Entry 9AYR (electron microscopy, 3.30 A resolution); this record covers chains B and C of the 3 polymer chains in the assembly.

[Chain B]
Name: Guanine nucleotide exchange factor subunit RGP1
Organism: Saccharomyces cerevisiae (strain ATCC 204508 / S288c)
Reference sequence: P16664 (RGP1_YEAST); residue numbers follow UniProt; this construct covers 1-663
Amino-acid sequence (663 residues; numbered 1 to 663; the number before each row is that of its first residue; X marks 24 residues of unknown identity (built as UNK)):
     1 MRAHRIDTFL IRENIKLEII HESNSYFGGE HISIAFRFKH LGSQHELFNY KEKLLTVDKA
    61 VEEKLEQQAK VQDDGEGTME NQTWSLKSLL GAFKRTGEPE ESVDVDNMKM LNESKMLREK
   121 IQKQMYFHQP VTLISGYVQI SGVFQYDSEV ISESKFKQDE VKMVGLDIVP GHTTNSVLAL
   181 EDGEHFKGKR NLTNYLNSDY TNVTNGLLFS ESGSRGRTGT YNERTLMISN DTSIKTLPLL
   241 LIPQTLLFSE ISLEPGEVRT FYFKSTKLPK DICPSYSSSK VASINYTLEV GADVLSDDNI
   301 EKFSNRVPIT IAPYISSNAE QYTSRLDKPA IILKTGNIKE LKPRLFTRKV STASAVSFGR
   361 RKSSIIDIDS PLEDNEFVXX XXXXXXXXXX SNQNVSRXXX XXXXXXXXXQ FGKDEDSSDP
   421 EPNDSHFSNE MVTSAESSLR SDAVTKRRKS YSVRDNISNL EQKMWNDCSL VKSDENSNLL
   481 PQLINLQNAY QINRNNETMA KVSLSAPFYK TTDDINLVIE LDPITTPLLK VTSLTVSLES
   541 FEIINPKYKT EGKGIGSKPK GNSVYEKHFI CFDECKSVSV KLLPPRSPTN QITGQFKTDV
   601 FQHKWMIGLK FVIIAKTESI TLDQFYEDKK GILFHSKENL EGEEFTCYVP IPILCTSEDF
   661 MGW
Disordered / not traced: 51-121, 158-230, 345-378, 391-397, 410-448, 465-476, 553-555
Construct notes: conflict UNK_379 (Lys in P16664), UNK_380 (Arg in P16664), UNK_381 (Val in P16664), 21 further conflict positions vs the reference (P16664) not listed
Curated features (UniProtKB/Swiss-Prot):
  - modified residue (Phosphoserine): S351, S354, S357, S363, S364, S370

[Chain C]
Name: GTP-binding protein YPT6
Organism: Saccharomyces cerevisiae
Reference sequence: Q99260 (YPT6_YEAST); residues 1-215 here = UniProt positions 1-215
Amino-acid sequence (215 residues; each row starts with the number of its first residue):
     1 MSRSGKSLTK YKIVFLGEQG VGKTSLITRF MYDTFDDHYQ ATIGIDFLSK TMYLDDKTIR
    61 LQLWDTAGQE RFRSLIPSYI RDSRVAIIVY DITKRKSFEY IDKWIEDVKN ERGDENVILC
   121 IVGNKSDLSD ERQISTEEGE KKAKLLGAKI FMETSTKAGY NVKALFKKIA KSLPEFQNSE
   181 STPLDSENAN SANQNKPGVI DISTAEEQEQ SACQC
Disordered / not traced: 1-7, 17-22, 67-69, 112-114, 129, 176-194, 207-215
Curated features (UniProtKB/Swiss-Prot):
  - motif: Y39 to F47 (Effector region)
  - binding site (GTP): G17 to T24, D65 to Q69, N124 to D127
  - modified residue: C215 (Cysteine methyl ester)
  - lipidation (S-geranylgeranyl cysteine): C213, C215
Reported in the primary citation:
  - conformationally variable residues (loop rearrangement): Y32 to G44

[How chain B and chain C interact]
Residue-residue contacts (25):
  Q462(B) with L8(C)
  Q487(B) with K196(C), hydrogen bond (side chain-backbone); P197(C), hydrogen bond (side chain-backbone); G198(C)
  N488(B) with N195(C)
  A489(B) with P197(C); G198(C), hydrogen bond (backbone-backbone)
  Y490(B) with G198(C)
  Q491(B) with P197(C); G198(C), hydrogen bond (backbone-backbone); V199(C); I200(C), hydrogen bond (backbone-backbone)
  I492(B) with I200(C), hydrophobic
  N493(B) with V199(C); I200(C), hydrogen bond (backbone-backbone); D201(C), hydrogen bond (side chain-backbone); I202(C)
  R494(B) with S203(C); T204(C)
  N495(B) with S203(C), hydrogen bond
  N496(B) with D201(C)
  F645(B) with I202(C); T204(C)
  C647(B) with I202(C), hydrophobic
  Y648(B) with I200(C)
Other interface residues (no listed pair), chain B (18 interface residues in all): E644, T646, V649, P650
Other interface residues (no listed pair), chain C (12 interface residues in all): E206
The authors on this interface:
  - interface residues, chain C: N195(C), I200(C), I202(C)

[Summary]
18 residues of chain B and 12 residues of chain C are in contact; the contacts include 8 hydrogen bonds. Among
the polar pairs are Q487(B)-K196(C), Q487(B)-P197(C) and N493(B)-D201(C). From UniProt: 17 GTP-binding
residues on chain C. The paper reports interface residues N195(C), I200(C) and I202(C); conformational
variability at Y32(C).
Chain B is Guanine nucleotide exchange factor subunit RGP1 (Saccharomyces cerevisiae (strain ATCC 204508 /
S288c)) and chain C is GTP-binding protein YPT6 (Saccharomyces cerevisiae); the structure, Structure of a
Ric1-Rgp1-Rab6 activation intermediate, was determined by electron microscopy.
